4H32 - chains C and D of the 6 polymer chains in the assembly; structure by X-ray diffraction, 2.70 A resolution.

== Chain C ==
Protein: Hemagglutinin
Source organism: Influenza A virus
UniProtKB: H6QM93 (H6QM93_9INFA); residues 5-323 here correspond to UniProt positions 19-337 (UniProt number = residue number + 14)
Sequence (320 residues; row label = number of the first residue in the row):
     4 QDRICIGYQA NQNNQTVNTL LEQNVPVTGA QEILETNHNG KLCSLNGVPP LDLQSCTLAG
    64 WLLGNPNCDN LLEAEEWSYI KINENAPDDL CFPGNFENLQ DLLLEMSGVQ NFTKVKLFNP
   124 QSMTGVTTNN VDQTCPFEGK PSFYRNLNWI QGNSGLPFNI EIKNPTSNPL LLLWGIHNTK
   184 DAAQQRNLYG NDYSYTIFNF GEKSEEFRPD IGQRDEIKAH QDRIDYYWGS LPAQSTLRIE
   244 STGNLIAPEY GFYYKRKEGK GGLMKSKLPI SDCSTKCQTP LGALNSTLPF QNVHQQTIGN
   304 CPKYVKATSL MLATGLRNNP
Construct notes: expression tag (4)
Cystine bridges: C46-C276, C59-C71, C94-C138, C280-C304
Glycans and other covalent adducts: N-acetylglucosamine (NAG) linked to N114

== Chain D ==
Protein: Hemagglutinin
Source organism: Influenza A virus
UniProtKB: H6QM93 (H6QM93_9INFA); residues 335-505 here correspond to UniProt positions 349-519 (UniProt number = residue number + 14)
Sequence (171 residues; numbered 335 to 505; the number before each row is that of its first residue):
   335 AGFIEGGWQG MIDGWYGYHH ENQEGSGYAA DKEATQKAVD AITNKVNSII DKMNSQFESN
   395 IKEFNRLELR IQHLSDRVDD ALLDIWSYNT ELLVLLENER TLDFHDANVK NLFEKVKAQL
   455 KDNAIDEGNG CFLLLHKCNN SCMDDIKNGT YKYMDYREES HIEKQKIDGV E
Construct notes: conflict E505 (Lys519 in H6QM93)
Cystine bridges: C472-C476

== Chain C / chain D interface ==
Cross-chain cystine bridges: C8(C)-C465(D)
Contacting residue pairs (132):
  Q4(C) - E355(D)
  Q4(C) - L467(D)
  Q4(C) - L468(D)
  D5(C) - E355(D)
  D5(C) - N356(D)
  D5(C) - F466(D)
  D5(C) - L467(D)
  D5(C) - L468(D)  hydrogen bond (backbone-backbone)
  D5(C) - H470(D)
  D5(C) - K471(D)
  D5(C) - C472(D)  hydrogen bond (side chain-backbone)
  R6(C) - H354(D)
  R6(C) - E355(D)  salt bridge
  R6(C) - E461(D)  salt bridge
  R6(C) - C465(D)  hydrogen bond
  R6(C) - F466(D)
  R6(C) - L467(D)
  R6(C) - M477(D)
  I7(C) - H353(D)
  I7(C) - C465(D)
  I7(C) - F466(D)  hydrogen bond (backbone-backbone)
  I7(C) - I480(D)  hydrophobic
  C8(C) - G336(D)
  C8(C) - F337(D)
  C8(C) - W342(D)  hydrophobic
  C8(C) - Y352(D)
  C8(C) - H353(D)  hydrogen bond (backbone-backbone)
  C8(C) - G464(D)
  C8(C) - C465(D)  disulfide
  I9(C) - F337(D)
  I9(C) - I338(D)  hydrogen bond (backbone-backbone)
  I9(C) - W342(D)
  I9(C) - G351(D)
  I9(C) - Y352(D)  hydrophobic
  I9(C) - V443(D)
  I9(C) - L446(D)  hydrophobic
  I9(C) - F447(D)  hydrophobic
  I9(C) - V450(D)  hydrophobic
  I9(C) - G464(D)  hydrogen bond (backbone-backbone)
  G10(C) - I338(D)
  G10(C) - W342(D)
  G10(C) - Y350(D)
  G10(C) - G351(D)  hydrogen bond (backbone-backbone)
  Y11(C) - I338(D)  hydrophobic
  Y11(C) - G340(D)
  Y11(C) - G341(D)
  Y11(C) - W342(D)  hydrogen bond (backbone-backbone)
  Y11(C) - W349(D)
  Q12(C) - M345(D)
  Q12(C) - G348(D)
  Q12(C) - W349(D)  hydrogen bond (backbone-backbone)
  A13(C) - W342(D)  hydrogen bond (backbone-backbone)
  A13(C) - Q343(D)
  A13(C) - G344(D)
  N14(C) - Q343(D)  hydrogen bond (backbone-side chain)
  Q15(C) - Q343(D)
  V20(C) - N432(D)
  N21(C) - L429(D)
  N21(C) - N432(D)  hydrogen bond (backbone-side chain)
  T22(C) - L429(D)
  T22(C) - N432(D)
  T22(C) - E433(D)
  T22(C) - L436(D)
  L23(C) - L429(D)  hydrogen bond (backbone-backbone)
  L23(C) - L430(D)  hydrophobic
  L23(C) - E433(D)
  L24(C) - E433(D)
  V28(C) - L436(D)  hydrophobic
  L48(C) - F391(D)  hydrophobic
  Q103(C) - F398(D)
  Q103(C) - N399(D)  hydrogen bond
  L107(C) - I395(D)  hydrophobic
  L107(C) - F398(D)  hydrophobic
  G262(C) - F391(D)
  K263(C) - F391(D)
  G264(C) - F391(D)
  G264(C) - S393(D)  hydrogen bond (backbone-side chain)
  L266(C) - E397(D)
  K268(C) - E397(D)
  T290(C) - I384(D)
  P292(C) - I383(D)
  P292(C) - M387(D)  hydrophobic
  F293(C) - W420(D)  hydrophobic
  F293(C) - T424(D)
  Q298(C) - N394(D)
  Q298(C) - D413(D)  hydrogen bond (side chain-backbone)
  Q299(C) - N394(D)
  Q299(C) - I395(D)
  Q299(C) - K396(D)
  T300(C) - E392(D)
  T300(C) - S393(D)
  T300(C) - N394(D)  hydrogen bond (backbone-backbone)
  I301(C) - E392(D)
  I301(C) - S393(D)
  G302(C) - Q390(D)
  G302(C) - F391(D)
  G302(C) - E392(D)  hydrogen bond (backbone-backbone)
  N303(C) - S389(D)  hydrogen bond (side chain-backbone)
  N303(C) - Q390(D)
  N303(C) - F391(D)
  C304(C) - S389(D)  hydrogen bond (backbone-side chain)
  K306(C) - M387(D)
  K306(C) - S389(D)
  K306(C) - W420(D)
  Y307(C) - L417(D)
  V308(C) - L417(D)
  V308(C) - W420(D)
  V308(C) - S421(D)
  V308(C) - T424(D)
  K309(C) - L417(D)
  K309(C) - S421(D)  hydrogen bond (backbone-side chain)
  A310(C) - E425(D)
  L313(C) - T424(D)
  M314(C) - V428(D)
  M314(C) - N432(D)  hydrogen bond (backbone-side chain)
  L315(C) - V380(D)  hydrophobic
  L315(C) - I383(D)  hydrophobic
  L315(C) - N432(D)
  A316(C) - N432(D)  hydrogen bond (backbone-side chain)
  A316(C) - T435(D)
  T317(C) - W349(D)
  T317(C) - I376(D)
  T317(C) - V380(D)
  T317(C) - H439(D)  hydrogen bond (backbone-side chain)
  G318(C) - H439(D)  hydrogen bond (backbone-side chain)
  L319(C) - W349(D)  hydrophobic
  L319(C) - Y350(D)  hydrophobic
  L319(C) - H439(D)
  R320(C) - L436(D)
  N322(C) - G340(D)
  N322(C) - G341(D)  hydrogen bond (backbone-backbone)
  P323(C) - G341(D)
Interface residues without a listed pair, chain C (58 interface residues in all): V30, Q34, I36, G265, M267, L291, P305
Interface residues without a listed pair, chain D (70 interface residues in all): I346, Q357, E402, D414, E431, N463, K481

== Overview ==
The interface between chain C and chain D involves 58 residues on one side and 70 on the other, with 1
disulfide bond, 27 hydrogen bonds and 2 salt bridges. Polar contacts include R6(C)-E355(D), R6(C)-E461(D) and
D5(C)-C472(D). N-acetylglucosamine is covalently linked to N114(C).
Chain C is Hemagglutinin and chain D is Hemagglutinin, both from Influenza A virus; the structure, The crystal
structure of the hemagglutinin H17 derived the bat influenza A virus, was determined by X-ray diffraction.
